6CX1 - chains A and D of the 5 polymer chains in the assembly; structure by electron microscopy, 3.80 A resolution.

# Chain A
Protein: Capsid protein VP1
Source organism: Senecavirus A
UniProtKB: A0A1U9IRU2 (A0A1U9IRU2_9PICO); residues 1-258 here correspond to UniProt positions 674-931 (UniProt number = residue number + 673)
Sequence (258 residues; each row starts with the number of its first residue):
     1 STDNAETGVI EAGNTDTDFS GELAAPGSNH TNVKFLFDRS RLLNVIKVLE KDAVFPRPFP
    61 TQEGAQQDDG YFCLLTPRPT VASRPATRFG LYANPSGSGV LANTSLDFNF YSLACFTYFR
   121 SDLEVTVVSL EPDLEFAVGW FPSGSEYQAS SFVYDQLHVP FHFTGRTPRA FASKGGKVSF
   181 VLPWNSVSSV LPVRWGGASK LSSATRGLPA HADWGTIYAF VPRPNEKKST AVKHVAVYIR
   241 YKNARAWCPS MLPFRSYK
Reported in the primary citation:
  - conformationally variable residues (loop rearrangement): Ser-1 to Thr-31, Pro-58 to Gly-64, Asn-185 to Gly-215

# Chain D
Protein: Capsid protein VP4
Source organism: Senecavirus A
UniProtKB: A0A218L148 (A0A218L148_9PICO); the author numbering skips numbers that UniProt does not, so the offset changes along the chain: 14-38 = UniProt 93-117; 40-72 = UniProt 118-150
Sequence (58 residues; each row starts with the number of its first residue; note: 1 number in that range is skipped by the numbering (no residue carries it; nothing is unmodelled there)):
    14 RGNNGNMTFN YYANTYQNSV DFSTS
    40 SSASGAGPGN SRGGLAGLLT NFSGILNPLG YLK
Disordered / not traced: 40-63
Reported in the primary citation:
  - conformationally variable residues (order/disorder transition): Arg-14 to Asn-17, Phe-35 to Ser-38, Gly-63, Ile-64 to Leu-65

# Chain A / chain D interface
Contacting residue pairs (8; chain A residue first):
  Thr-7(A) with Leu-71(D)
  Val-9(A) with Leu-71(D), hydrophobic
  Lys-34(A) with Gly-15(D)
  Phe-35(A) with Gly-15(D); Asn-16(D)
  Asp-38(A) with Asn-16(D)
  Asp-122(A) with Asn-31(D)
  Asn-243(A) with Asn-31(D)
Interface residues without a listed pair, chain A (10 interface residues in all): Arg-120, Val-181, Pro-249
Interface residues without a listed pair, chain D (9 interface residues in all): Arg-14, Gln-30, Ser-32, Asp-34, Leu-68

# In short
10 residues of chain A and 9 residues of chain D are in contact. From the paper: conformational variability at
Ser-1(A), Pro-58(A) and Arg-14(D) among others.
Here chain A is Capsid protein VP1 and chain D is Capsid protein VP4, both from Senecavirus A. Entry 6CX1
(Cryo-EM structure of Seneca Valley Virus-Anthrax Toxin Receptor 1 complex) was determined by electron
microscopy.
